PDB entry 2BE7 | X-ray diffraction, 2.85 A resolution | chains A and D of the 6 polymer chains in the assembly

[Chain A]
Molecule: Aspartate Carbamoyltransferase Catalytic Chain
Organism: Moritella profunda
Notes: EC 2.1.3.2; engineered mutation(s): V2A
UniProt: P96174 (PYRB_VIBS2); residues 2-308 here correspond to UniProt positions 1-307 (UniProt number = residue number - 1)
Chain sequence (326 residues; numbered -15 to 310; the number before each row is that of its first residue; numbers below 1 keep their minus sign (Met-15 is residue -15)):
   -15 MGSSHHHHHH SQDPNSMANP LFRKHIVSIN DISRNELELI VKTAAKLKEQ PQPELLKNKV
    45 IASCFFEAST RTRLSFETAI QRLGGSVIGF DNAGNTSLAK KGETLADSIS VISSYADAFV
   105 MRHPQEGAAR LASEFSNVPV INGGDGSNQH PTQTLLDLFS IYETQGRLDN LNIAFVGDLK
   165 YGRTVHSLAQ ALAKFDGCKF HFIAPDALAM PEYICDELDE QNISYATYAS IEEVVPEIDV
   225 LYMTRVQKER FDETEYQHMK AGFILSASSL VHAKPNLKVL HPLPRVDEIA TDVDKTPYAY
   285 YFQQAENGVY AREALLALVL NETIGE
Unresolved in the structure: -15 to 1

[Chain D]
Molecule: Aspartate Carbamoyltransferase Regulatory Chain
Organism: Moritella profunda
UniProt: P96175 (PYRI_VIBS2); residues 1-153 here = UniProt positions 1-153
Chain sequence (153 residues; numbered 1 to 153; the number before each row is that of its first residue):
     1 MKNNHMQVEA ICNGYVIDHI PSGQGVKILK LFSLTDTKQR VTVGFNLPTK DGNAKDLIKV
    61 ENTEITKSQA NQLALLAPNA TINIIENFKV TDKHSLTLPN EVENVFPCPN SNCITHGEPV
   121 TSSFSIKKTK GNIGLKCKYC EKTFSKDIVT EQV
Unresolved in the structure: 1-11, 48-54, 152-153
Curated features (UniProtKB/Swiss-Prot):
  - binding site (Zn(2+)): Cys108, Cys113, Cys137, Cys140
Bound ions: Zn2+: Cys108, Cys113, Cys137, Cys140

[How chain A and chain D interact]
Pairs across the interface - 37 pairs, chain A then chain D:
  Ser12(A) with Glu141(D), hydrogen bond
  Asn14(A) with Lys136(D)
  Thr88(A) with Glu118(D)
  Leu89(A) with Ile114(D), hydrophobic; Glu118(D), hydrogen bond (backbone-side chain)
  Ala90(A) with Glu118(D), hydrogen bond (backbone-side chain); Pro119(D), hydrophobic
  Pro108(A) with Asn112(D), hydrogen bond (backbone-side chain)
  Gln109(A) with Asn112(D), hydrogen bond (side chain-backbone); Cys113(D); Ile114(D)
  Glu110(A) with Asn110(D), hydrogen bond; Asn112(D), hydrogen bond; Cys113(D); Ile114(D), hydrogen bond (backbone-backbone); Cys140(D)
  Gly111(A) with Ile114(D); Tyr139(D); Cys140(D)
  Ala112(A) with Ile114(D)
  Arg114(A) with Lys138(D), hydrogen bond (side chain-backbone); Tyr139(D); Glu141(D), salt bridge
  Leu115(A) with Ile114(D), hydrophobic; Glu118(D); Val120(D), hydrophobic; Tyr139(D)
  Glu118(A) with Val120(D); Lys138(D), salt bridge; Tyr139(D), hydrogen bond
  Phe119(A) with Pro119(D); Val120(D), hydrophobic
  Ser131(A) with Lys142(D), hydrogen bond
  Asn132(A) with Tyr139(D); Cys140(D); Glu141(D), hydrogen bond
  Gln133(A) with Glu141(D)
Interface residues without a listed pair, chain A (18 interface residues in all): His107
Interface residues without a listed pair, chain D (14 interface residues in all): Gly117

[Overview]
18 residues of chain A face 14 of chain D across their interface, with 12 hydrogen bonds and 2 salt bridges.
Polar contacts include Arg114(A)-Glu141(D), Glu118(A)-Lys138(D) and Ser12(A)-Glu141(D). Cys108(D), Cys113(D),
Cys137(D) and Cys140(D) coordinate Zn2+. UniProt lists 4 Zn2+-binding residues on chain D.
Here chain A is Aspartate Carbamoyltransferase Catalytic Chain and chain D is Aspartate Carbamoyltransferase
Regulatory Chain, both from Moritella profunda. Entry 2BE7 (Crystal structure of the unliganded (T-state)
aspartate transcarbamoylase of the psychrophilic bacterium Moritella profunda) was determined by X-ray
diffraction.
